3T3H - chain A; structure by X-ray diffraction, 2.60 A resolution.

# Chain A
Name: Glycogen phosphorylase, muscle form
Organism: Oryctolagus cuniculus
Notes: EC 2.4.1.1
Reference sequence: P00489 (PYGM_RABIT); residues 1-842 here correspond to UniProt positions 2-843 (UniProt number = residue number + 1)
Chain sequence (842 residues; numbered 1 to 842; the number before each row is that of its first residue):
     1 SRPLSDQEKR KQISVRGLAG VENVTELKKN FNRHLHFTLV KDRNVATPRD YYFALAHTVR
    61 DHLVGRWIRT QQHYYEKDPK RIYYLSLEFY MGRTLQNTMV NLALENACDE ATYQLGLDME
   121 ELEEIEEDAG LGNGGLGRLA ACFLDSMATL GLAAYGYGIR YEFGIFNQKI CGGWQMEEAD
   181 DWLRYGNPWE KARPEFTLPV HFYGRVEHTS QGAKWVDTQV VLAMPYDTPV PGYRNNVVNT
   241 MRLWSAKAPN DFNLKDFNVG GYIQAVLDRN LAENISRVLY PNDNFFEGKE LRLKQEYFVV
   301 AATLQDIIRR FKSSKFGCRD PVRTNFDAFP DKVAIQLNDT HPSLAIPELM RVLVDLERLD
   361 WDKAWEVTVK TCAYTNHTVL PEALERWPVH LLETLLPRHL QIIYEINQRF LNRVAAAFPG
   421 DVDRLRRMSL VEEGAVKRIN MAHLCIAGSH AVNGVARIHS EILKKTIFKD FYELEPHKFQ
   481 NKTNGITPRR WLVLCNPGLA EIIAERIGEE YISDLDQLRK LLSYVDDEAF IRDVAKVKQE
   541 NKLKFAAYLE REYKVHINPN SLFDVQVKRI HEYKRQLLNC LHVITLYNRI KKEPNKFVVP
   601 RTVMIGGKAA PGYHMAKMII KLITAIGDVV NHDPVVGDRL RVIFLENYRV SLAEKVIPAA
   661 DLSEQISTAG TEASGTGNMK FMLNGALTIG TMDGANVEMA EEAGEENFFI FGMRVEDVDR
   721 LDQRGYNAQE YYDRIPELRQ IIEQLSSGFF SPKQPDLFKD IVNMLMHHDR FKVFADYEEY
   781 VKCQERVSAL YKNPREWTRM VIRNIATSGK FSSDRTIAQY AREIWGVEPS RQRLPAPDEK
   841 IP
Unresolved in the structure: 1-11, 252-260, 315-323, 837-842
Modified residues: Lys680 ((2S)-2-amino-6-[[3-hydroxy-2-methyl-5-(phosphonooxymethyl)pyridin-4-yl]methylideneamino]hexanoic acid; LLP)
Curated features (UniProtKB/Swiss-Prot):
  - binding site (AMP): Asp42, Tyr75, Arg309 to Cys318
  - site: Cys108 (Involved in the association of subunits), Cys142 (Involved in the association of subunits), Tyr155 (Can be labeled by an AMP analog)
  - modified residue: Ser1 (N-acetylserine), Ser14 (Phosphoserine), Tyr203 (Phosphotyrosine), Tyr226 (Phosphotyrosine), Ser429 (Phosphoserine), Tyr472 (Phosphotyrosine), Ser513 (Phosphoserine), Lys680 (N6-(pyridoxal phosphate)lysine), Ser746 (Phosphoserine), Ser747 (Phosphoserine)
Ligand contacts: GlcIU (GPV; 1-(beta-D-glucopyranosyl)-5-iodopyrimidine-2,4(1H,3H)-dione): Gly134, Gly135, Leu136, Leu139, Asp283, Asn284, Asp339, His377, Thr378, Val455, Asn484, Tyr573, Glu672, Ala673, Ser674, Gly675, Thr676

# Summary
Ligands of chain A: GlcIU. From UniProt: 12 AMP-binding residues.
Chain A is Glycogen phosphorylase, muscle form (Oryctolagus cuniculus); the structure, Glycogen Phosphorylase
b in complex with GlcIU, was determined by X-ray diffraction together with 3T3D, 3T3E, 3T3G and 3T3I from the
same study.
